Entry 8YD8 (X-ray diffraction, 3.11 A resolution); this record covers chains H and A of the 10 polymer chains in the assembly.

Chain H:
Molecule: CASP8 and FADD-like apoptosis regulator subunit p43
From: Homo sapiens
UniProtKB: O15519 (CFLAR_HUMAN); residue numbers follow UniProt; this construct covers 1-181
Amino-acid sequence (181 residues; numbered 1 to 181; the number before each row is that of its first residue):
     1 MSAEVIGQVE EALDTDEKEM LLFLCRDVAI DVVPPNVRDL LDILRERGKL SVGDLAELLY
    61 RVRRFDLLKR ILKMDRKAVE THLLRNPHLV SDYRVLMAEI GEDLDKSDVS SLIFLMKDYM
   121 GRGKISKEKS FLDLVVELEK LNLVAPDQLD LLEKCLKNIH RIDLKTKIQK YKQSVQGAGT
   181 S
Not modelled in the structure: 1, 29-30, 124-126, 176-181
Sequence notes: engineered mutation G7 (His in O15519)

Chain A:
Molecule: Caspase-8
From: Homo sapiens
Notes: EC 3.4.22.61
UniProtKB: Q14790 (CASP8_HUMAN); residue numbers follow UniProt; this construct covers 1-185
Amino-acid sequence (185 residues; each row starts with the number of its first residue):
     1 MDFSRNLYDI GEQLDSEDLA SLKFLSLDYI PQRKQEPIKD ALMLFQRLQE KRMLEESNLS
    61 FLKELLFRIN RLDLLITYLN TRKEEMEREL QTPGRAQISA YRVMLYQISE EVSRSELRSF
   121 KGGLQEEISK CKLDDDMNLL DIFIEMEKRV ILGEGKLDIL KRVCAQINKS LLKIINDYEE
   181 FSKER
Not modelled in the structure: 1, 183-185
Sequence notes: engineered mutation G122 (Phe in Q14790), G123 (Leu in Q14790)

How chain H and chain A interact:
Residue-residue contacts (34; chain H residue first):
  D16(H) with R33(A), salt bridge
  V62(H) with K34(A)
  R63(H) with E50(A)
  R64(H) with E50(A)
  F65(H) with E50(A), hydrogen bond (backbone-backbone); K51(A); R52(A)
  D66(H) with Q49(A); E50(A), hydrogen bond (backbone-backbone); R52(A)
  K69(H) with R52(A); E55(A), salt bridge
  M74(H) with R52(A)
  D75(H) with R52(A)
  R76(H) with K51(A); M53(A)
  G101(H) with R33(A)
  E102(H) with P31(A); Q32(A); R33(A), salt bridge; K34(A)
  D103(H) with P31(A)
  L104(H) with R33(A)
  D105(H) with K148(A), salt bridge
  K106(H) with E36(A), hydrogen bond (backbone-side chain)
  D108(H) with K148(A), salt bridge
  H160(H) with K148(A); R149(A)
  R161(H) with Q32(A); K148(A)
  I162(H) with K148(A), hydrogen bond (backbone-backbone); V150(A), hydrophobic
  D163(H) with K148(A), hydrogen bond (backbone-backbone); V150(A)
Other interface residues (no listed pair), chain H (23 interface residues in all): E17, S130
Other interface residues (no listed pair), chain A (16 interface residues in all): R47, E147

In short:
Chain H and chain A form an interface of 23 and 16 residues respectively; the contacts include 5 hydrogen
bonds and 5 salt bridges. Polar pairs include D16(H)-R33(A), K69(H)-E55(A) and E102(H)-R33(A).
Here chain H is CASP8 and FADD-like apoptosis regulator subunit p43 and chain A is Caspase-8, both from Homo
sapiens. Entry 8YD8 (Structure of FADD/Caspase-8/cFLIP death effector domain assembly) was determined by X-ray
diffraction (same publication as 8YBX and 8YD7).
